8GLW - chains A and D of the 11 polymer chains in the assembly; structure by electron microscopy, 3.51 A resolution.

[Chain A (and D)]
Name: Transposon Tn7 transposition protein TnsC
Source organism: Escherichia coli
Notes: chain D of this document is another copy of the same molecule, construct and numbering; everything in this record applies to it too
Reference sequence: P05846 (TNSC_ECOLX); numbering as in UniProt (aligned over 1-503)
Amino-acid sequence (523 residues; row label = number of the first residue in the row):
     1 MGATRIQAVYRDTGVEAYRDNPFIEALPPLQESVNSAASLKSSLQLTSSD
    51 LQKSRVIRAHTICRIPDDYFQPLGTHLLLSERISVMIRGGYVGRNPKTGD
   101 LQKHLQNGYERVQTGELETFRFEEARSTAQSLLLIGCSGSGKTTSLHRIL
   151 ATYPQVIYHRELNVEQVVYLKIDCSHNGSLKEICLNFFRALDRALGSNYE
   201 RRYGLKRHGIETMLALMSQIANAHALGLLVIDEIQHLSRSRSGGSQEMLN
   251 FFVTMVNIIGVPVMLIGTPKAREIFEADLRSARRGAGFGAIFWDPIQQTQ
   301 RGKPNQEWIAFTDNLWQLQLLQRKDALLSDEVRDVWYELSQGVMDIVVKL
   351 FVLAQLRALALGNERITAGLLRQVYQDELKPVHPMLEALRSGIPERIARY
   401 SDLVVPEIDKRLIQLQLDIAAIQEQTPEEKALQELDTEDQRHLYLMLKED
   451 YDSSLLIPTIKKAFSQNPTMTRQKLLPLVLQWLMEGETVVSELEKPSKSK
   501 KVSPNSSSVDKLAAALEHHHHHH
Not modelled in the structure: 1-2, 486-523
Differences from the reference sequence: engineered mutation Gly2 (Ser in P05846); expression tag (504-523)
Ion coordination: Mg2+: Thr143 (together with ADP)
Residues lining bound ligands: ADP (adenosine-5'-diphosphate): Pro66, Tyr69, Phe70, Gln71, Pro72, His76, Cys137, Ser138, Gly139, Ser140, Gly141, Lys142, Thr143, Thr144, Phe311, Asp345, Val348

[Interface between chain A and chain D]
Pairs across the interface (18):
  Gln102(A) - Asn198(D)
  Arg201(A) - Gln102(D)
  Arg202(A) - Asn222(D)
  Tyr203(A) - Gln219(D)  hydrogen bond
  Arg207(A) - Glu211(D)
  His208(A) - Ala215(D)
  Glu211(A) - Thr212(D)
  Thr212(A) - Thr212(D)  hydrogen bond
  Thr212(A) - Ala215(D)
  Ala215(A) - Leu216(D)  hydrophobic
  Leu216(A) - Ala215(D)  hydrophobic
  Leu216(A) - Gln219(D)
  Ser218(A) - Tyr203(D)  hydrogen bond
  Gln219(A) - Tyr203(D)  hydrogen bond (backbone-side chain)
  Gln219(A) - Gln219(D)
  Gln219(A) - Ile220(D)
  Asn222(A) - Arg202(D)
  Asn222(A) - Tyr203(D)
Other interface residues (no listed pair), chain A (16 interface residues in all): Leu162, Asn163, Gly209
Other interface residues (no listed pair), chain D (13 interface residues in all): Asn163, Ile258

[Overview]
Chain A and chain D form an interface of 16 and 13 residues respectively; the contacts include 4 hydrogen
bonds. Polar contacts include Tyr203(A)-Gln219(D), Thr212(A)-Thr212(D) and Ser218(A)-Tyr203(D). Ligands of
chain A: ADP.
Chain A and chain D are both Transposon Tn7 transposition protein TnsC (Escherichia coli); the structure,
CryoEM structure of the TnsC(1-503)-TnsD(1-318)-DNA complex in a 7:2:1 stoichiometry from E. coli Tn7, was
determined by electron microscopy (same publication as 8GLU, 8GLX, 8VCJ and 8VCT).
